1L2D - chains B and A of the 3 polymer chains in the assembly; structure by X-ray diffraction, 2.00 A resolution.

# Chain B
Molecule: 16-nt DNA strand
Sequence (16 nucleotides; row label = number of the first residue in the row; numbers below 1 keep their minus sign (DA-1 is residue -1)):
    -1 AGGTAGACGT GGACGC
Disordered / not traced: -1 to 0, 13-14

# Chain A
Molecule: MutM
From: Geobacillus stearothermophilus
Chain sequence (274 residues; numbered 1 to 274; the number before each row is that of its first residue):
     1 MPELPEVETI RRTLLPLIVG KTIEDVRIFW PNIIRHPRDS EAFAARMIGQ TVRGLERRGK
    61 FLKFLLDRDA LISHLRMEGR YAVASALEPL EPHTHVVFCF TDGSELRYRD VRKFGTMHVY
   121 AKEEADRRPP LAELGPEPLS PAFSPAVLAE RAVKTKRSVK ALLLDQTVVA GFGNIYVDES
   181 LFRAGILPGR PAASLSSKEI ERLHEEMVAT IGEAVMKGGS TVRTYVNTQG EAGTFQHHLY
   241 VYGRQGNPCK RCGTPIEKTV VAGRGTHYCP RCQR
Disordered / not traced: 1, 221-234
Metal / ion sites: Zn2+: Cys249, Cys252, Cys269, Cys272

# How chain B and chain A interact
Contacting residue pairs (12; chain B residue first):
  DG1(B) - Arg157(A)  sugar contact
  DT2(B) - Ala262(A)  hydrogen bond to the phosphate
  DC6(B) - Phe114(A)  base contact
  DG7(B) - Asn32(A)  phosphate contact
  DG7(B) - Arg112(A)  hydrogen bond to the base
  DG7(B) - Lys113(A)  phosphate contact
  DG7(B) - Phe114(A)  base contact
  DT8(B) - His93(A)  phosphate contact
  DT8(B) - Val111(A)  sugar contact
  DT8(B) - Arg112(A)  base contact
  DT8(B) - Lys113(A)  salt bridge to the phosphate
  DG9(B) - His93(A)  salt bridge to the phosphate
Other interface residues (no listed pair), chain B (7 interface residues in all): DA3
Other interface residues (no listed pair), chain A (13 interface residues in all): Trp30, Ala161, Val260, Val261, Gly263

# Summary
7 residues of chain B and 13 residues of chain A are in contact; the contacts include 2 hydrogen bonds and 2
salt bridges. Polar pairs include DG7(B)-Arg112(A), DT2(B)-Ala262(A) and DT8(B)-Lys113(A). Cys249(A),
Cys252(A), Cys269(A) and Cys272(A) coordinate Zn2+.
Here chain B is a 16-nt DNA strand and chain A is MutM (Geobacillus stearothermophilus). Entry 1L2D (MutM
(Fpg)-DNA Estranged Guanine Mismatch Recognition Complex) was determined by X-ray diffraction, deposited
together with 1L1T, 1L1Z, 1L2B and 1L2C.
